6R35 - chains D and B of the 4 polymer chains in the assembly; structure by X-ray diffraction, 1.80 A resolution.

Chain D (and B):
Protein: Fucose-binding lectin PA-IIL
From: Pseudomonas aeruginosa PAO1
Notes: chain B of this document is another copy of the same molecule, construct and numbering; everything in this record applies to it too
UniProtKB: Q9HYN5 (Q9HYN5_PSEAE); residues 1-114 here correspond to UniProt positions 2-115 (UniProt number = residue number + 1)
Amino-acid sequence (114 residues; each row starts with the number of its first residue):
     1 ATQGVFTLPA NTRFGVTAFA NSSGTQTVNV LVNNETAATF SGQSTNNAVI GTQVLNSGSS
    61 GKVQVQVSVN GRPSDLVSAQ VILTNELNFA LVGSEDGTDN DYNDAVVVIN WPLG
Ion coordination: Ca2+ site 1: Asn21, Asp101, Asn103, Asp104 (together with alpha-L-fucopyranose) (shared with 1 residue of chain C); Ca2+ site 2: Glu95, Asp99, Asp101, Asp104 (together with alpha-L-fucopyranose); Ca2+ site 3: Gly114 (together with alpha-L-fucopyranose) (shared with 4 residues of chain C)
From the paper describing this entry:
  - binding site for alpha-L-fucopyranose: Asn21, Asp96, Asp99, Asp101, Gly114
  - binding site for N-acetylglucosamine: Ser23, Asp96

Interface between chain D and chain B:
Pairs across the interface - 6 pairs, chain D then chain B:
  Ala1(D) - Asp75(B)  hydrogen bond (backbone-side chain)
  Ala1(D) - Val77(B)  hydrophobic
  Ala1(D) - Tyr102(B)
  Asp75(D) - Ala1(B)  hydrogen bond (side chain-backbone)
  Val77(D) - Ala1(B)  hydrophobic
  Tyr102(D) - Ala1(B)
Also at the interface, not in a pair above, chain D (5 interface residues in all): Gln3
Also at the interface, not in a pair above, chain B (5 interface residues in all): Gln3

Overview:
Chain D and chain B each contribute 5 residues to their interface, with 2 hydrogen bonds. Its one
hydrogen-bonded contact is Ala1(D)-Asp75(B). Asn21(D), Asp101(D), Asn103(D) and Asp104(D) form the Ca2+ site
1. The paper reports a binding site for alpha-L-fucopyranose at Asn21(D), Asp96(D) and Asp99(D) among others;
a binding site for N-acetylglucosamine at Ser23(D) and Asp96(D).
Both chains are Fucose-binding lectin PA-IIL (Pseudomonas aeruginosa PAO1). Entry 6R35 (Structure of the LecB
lectin from Pseudomonas aeruginosa strain PAO1 in complex with lewis x tetrasaccharide) was determined by
X-ray diffraction, deposited together with 5A70.
